8ASY - chains A and B; structure by X-ray diffraction, 2.85 A resolution.

Chain A:
Name: Processed angiotensin-converting enzyme 2
Source organism: Homo sapiens
UniProtKB: Q9BYF1 (ACE2_HUMAN); residue numbers follow UniProt; this construct covers 19-615
Amino-acid sequence (604 residues; row label = number of the first residue in the row):
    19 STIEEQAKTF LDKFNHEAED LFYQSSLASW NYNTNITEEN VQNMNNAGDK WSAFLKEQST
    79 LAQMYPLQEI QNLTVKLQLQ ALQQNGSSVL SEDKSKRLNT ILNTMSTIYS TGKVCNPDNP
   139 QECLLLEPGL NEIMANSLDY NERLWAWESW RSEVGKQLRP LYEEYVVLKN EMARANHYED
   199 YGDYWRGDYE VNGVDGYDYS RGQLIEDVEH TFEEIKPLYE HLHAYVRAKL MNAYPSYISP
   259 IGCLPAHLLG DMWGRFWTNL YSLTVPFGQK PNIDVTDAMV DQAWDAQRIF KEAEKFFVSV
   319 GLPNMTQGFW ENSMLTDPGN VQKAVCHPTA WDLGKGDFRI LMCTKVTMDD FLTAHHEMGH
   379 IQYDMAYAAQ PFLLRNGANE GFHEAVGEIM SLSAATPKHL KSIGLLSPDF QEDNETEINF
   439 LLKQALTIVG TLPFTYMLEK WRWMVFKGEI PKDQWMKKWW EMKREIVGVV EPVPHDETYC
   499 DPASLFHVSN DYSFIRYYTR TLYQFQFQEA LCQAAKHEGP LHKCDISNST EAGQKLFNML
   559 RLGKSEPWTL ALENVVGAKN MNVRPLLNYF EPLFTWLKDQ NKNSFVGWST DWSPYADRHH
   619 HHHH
Unresolved in the structure: 615-622
Sequence notes: expression tag (616-622)
Disulfides: C133-C141, C344-C361, C530-C542
Covalent attachments: N-acetylglucosamine (NAG) linked to N53, N90, N103, N322, N432, N546
Swiss-Prot annotation at these positions:
  - region (Interaction with SARS-CoV spike glycoprotein): D30 to Y41, M82 to P84, K353 to R357
  - active site: E375 (Proton acceptor), H505 (Proton donor)
  - binding site (chloride): R169, W477, K481
  - binding site (substrate): R273, H345, P346, Y515
  - binding site (Zn(2+)): H374, H378, E402
  - glycosylation (N-linked (GlcNAc...) asparagine): N53, N90, N103, N322, N432, N546
  - mutagenesis: S19 (S19P: Increases slightly the interaction with RBD domain of SARS-CoV-2 spike protein), Q24 to K26 (Slightly inhibits interaction with SARS-CoV spike glycoprotein), Q24 (Q24T: Increases slightly the interaction with RBD domain of SARS-CoV-2 spike protein), A25 (A25V: Increases slightly the interaction with RBD domain of SARS-CoV-2 spike protein), T27 (T27Y: Increases slightly the interaction with RBD domain of SARS-CoV-2 spike protein. In sACE2.v2.2; increases interaction with RBD domain of SARS-CoV-2 spike protein ...), L29 (L29F: Increases slightly the interaction with RBD domain of SARS-CoV-2 spike protein), K31 (K31D: Abolishes interaction with SARS-CoV spike glycoprotein; K31Y: Increases slightly the interaction with RBD domain of SARS-CoV-2 spike protein), N33 (N33D: Increases slightly the interaction with RBD domain of SARS-CoV-2 spike protein), H34 (H34A: Increases slightly the interaction with RBD domain of SARS-CoV-2 spike protein), E37 (E37A: No effect on interaction with SARS-CoV spike glycoprotein), D38 (D38A: No effect on interaction with SARS-CoV spike glycoprotein), L39 (L39R: Increases slightly the interaction with RBD domain of SARS-CoV-2 spike protein), 48 further mutagenesis entries in UniProt
From the paper describing this entry:
  - conformationally variable residues (order/disorder transition): K31

Chain B:
Name: Spike protein S1
Source organism: Homo sapiens
UniProtKB: P0DTC2 (SPIKE_SARS2); residue numbers follow UniProt; this construct covers 333-526
Amino-acid sequence (219 residues; row label = number of the first residue in the row):
   333 TNLCPFHEVF NATRFASVYA WNRKRISNCV ADYSVLYNFA PFFAFKCYGV SPTKLNDLCF
   393 TNVYADSFVI RGNEVSQIAP GQTGNIADYN YKLPDDFTGC VIAWNSNKLD SKVSGNYNYL
   453 YRLFRKSKLK PFERDISTEI YQAGNKPCNG VAGFNCYFPL QSYGFRPTYG VGHQPYRVVV
   513 LSFELLHAPA TVCGKKSLLN DIFEAQKIEW HEKHHHHHH
Unresolved in the structure: 333, 535-551
Sequence notes: variant H339 (Gly in P0DTC2), F371 (Ser in P0DTC2), P373 (Ser in P0DTC2), F375 (Ser in P0DTC2), A376 (Thr in P0DTC2), N405 (Asp in P0DTC2), S408 (Arg in P0DTC2), N417 (Lys in P0DTC2), K440 (Asn in P0DTC2), S446 (Gly in P0DTC2), K460 (Asn in P0DTC2), N477 (Ser in P0DTC2), K478 (Thr in P0DTC2), A484 (Glu in P0DTC2), R498 (Gln in P0DTC2), Y501 (Asn in P0DTC2), H505 (Tyr in P0DTC2); expression tag (527-551)
Disulfides: C336-C361, C379-C432, C391-C525, C480-C488
Swiss-Prot annotation at these positions:
  - region: N448 to F456 (Immunodominant HLA epitope recognized by the CD8+)
  - glycosylation: N343 (N-linked (GlcNAc...) (complex) asparagine)
  - natural variant: H339 (G339H: In strain: Omicron/BA.2.75, Omicron/XBB.1.5 and 1 more; this construct carries the variant), R346 (R346K: In strain: Mu/B.1.621; R346T: In strain: Omicron/BQ.1.1, Omicron/XBB.1.5 and 1 more), L368 (L368I: In strain: Omicron/XBB.1.5, Omicron/EG.5.1), F371 (S371F: In strain: Omicron/BA.2, Omicron/BA.2.12.1 and 6 more; this construct carries the variant), P373 (S373P: In strain: Omicron/BA.1, Omicron/BA.2 and 7 more; this construct carries the variant), F375 (S375F: In strain: Omicron/BA.1, Omicron/BA.2 and 7 more; this construct carries the variant), A376 (T376A: In strain: Omicron/BA.2, Omicron/BA.2.12.1 and 5 more; this construct carries the variant), N405 (D405N: In strain: Omicron/BA.2, Omicron/BA.2.12.1 and 6 more; this construct carries the variant), S408 (R408S: In strain: Omicron/BA.2, Omicron/BA.2.12.1 and 6 more; this construct carries the variant), N417 (K417N: In strain: Beta/B.1.351, Omicron/BA.1 and 8 more; this construct carries the variant), K440 (N440K: In strain: Omicron/BA.1, Omicron/BA.2 and 7 more; this construct carries the variant), K444 (K444T: In strain: Omicron/BQ.1.1), 16 further natural variant entries in UniProt
  - mutagenesis: N343 (N343Q: Reduced viral infectivity), L452 (L452R: Increased resistance to neutralizing antibodies. Decreases HLA binding to NF9 epitope. Increased binding affinity to human ACE2), Y453 (Y453F: Decreased HLA binding to NF9 epitope. Increased binding affinity to human ACE2), A475 (A475V: Increased resistance to neutralizing antibodies), V483 (V483A: Increased resistance to neutralizing antibodies), F490 (F490L: Increased resistance to neutralizing antibodies and human covalescent sera neutralization), Q493 (Q493N: Reduced host ACE2-binding affinity in vitro; Q493Y: Reduced host ACE2-binding affinity in vitro), H519 (H519P: Increased resistance to human covalescent sera neutralization)
From the paper describing this entry:
  - conformationally variable residues (loop rearrangement): F371 to F375

Interface between chain A and chain B:
Contacting residue pairs (35; chain A residue first):
  S19(A) with A475(B), hydrogen bond (side chain-backbone); G476(B); N477(B), hydrogen bond
  Q24(A) with A475(B); N477(B); N487(B), hydrogen bond
  T27(A) with F456(B); A475(B); Y489(B)
  F28(A) with Y489(B)
  K31(A) with Y489(B); Q493(B), hydrogen bond
  H34(A) with Y453(B); L455(B)
  D38(A) with Y449(B), hydrogen bond; R498(B), salt bridge; Y501(B)
  Y41(A) with R498(B); T500(B), hydrogen bond; Y501(B), hydrophobic
  Q42(A) with Y449(B); R498(B)
  M82(A) with F486(B), hydrophobic
  Y83(A) with F486(B); N487(B), hydrogen bond; Y489(B), hydrogen bond
  N330(A) with T500(B)
  K353(A) with Y495(B); Y501(B), hydrogen bond; G502(B), hydrogen bond (backbone-backbone); H505(B)
  G354(A) with G502(B); H505(B)
  D355(A) with T500(B)
  R357(A) with T500(B)
Also at the interface, not in a pair above, chain A (21 interface residues in all): D30, E35, E37, L45, L79
Also at the interface, not in a pair above, chain B (21 interface residues in all): N417, V445, Y473, G496
The authors on this interface:
  - pairs named by the authors: K31(A)-Q493(B) (hydrogen bond)

Overview:
Chain A and chain B each contribute 21 residues to their interface, with 10 hydrogen bonds and 1 salt bridge.
Among the polar pairs are D38(A)-R498(B), S19(A)-A475(B) and S19(A)-N477(B). The paper describes a hydrogen
bond between K31(A) and Q493(B). The paper reports conformational variability at K31(A) and F371(B).
Here chain A is Processed angiotensin-converting enzyme 2 and chain B is Spike protein S1, both from Homo
sapiens. Entry 8ASY (SARS-CoV-2 Omicron BA.2.75 RBD in complex with ACE2) was determined by X-ray diffraction.
